Entry 7PF6 (electron microscopy, 4.00 A resolution); this record covers chains E and I of the 11 polymer chains in the assembly.

== Chain E ==
Name: Histone H3.2
Source organism: Homo sapiens
Reference sequence: Q71DI3 (H32_HUMAN); residues 0-135 here correspond to UniProt positions 1-136 (UniProt number = residue number + 1)
Chain sequence (136 residues; row label = number of the first residue in the row; numbering starts at 0):
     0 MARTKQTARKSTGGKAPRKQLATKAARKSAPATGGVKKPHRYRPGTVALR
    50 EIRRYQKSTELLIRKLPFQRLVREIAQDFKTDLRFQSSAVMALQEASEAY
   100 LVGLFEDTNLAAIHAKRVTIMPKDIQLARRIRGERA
Not modelled in the structure: 0-36, 134-135
Differences from the reference sequence: engineered mutation Ala110 (Cys111 in Q71DI3)
Swiss-Prot annotation at these positions:
  - modified residue: Arg2 (Asymmetric dimethylarginine), Thr3 (Phosphothreonine), Lys4 (Allysine), Gln5 (5-glutamyl dopamine), Thr6 (Phosphothreonine), Arg8 (Citrulline), Lys9 (N6,N6,N6-trimethyllysine), Ser10 (ADP-ribosylserine), Thr11 (Phosphothreonine), Lys14 (N6-(2-hydroxyisobutyryl)lysine), Arg17 (Asymmetric dimethylarginine), Lys18 (N6-(2-hydroxyisobutyryl)lysine), Lys23 (N6-(2-hydroxyisobutyryl)lysine), Arg26 (Citrulline), Lys27 (N6,N6,N6-trimethyllysine), Ser28 (ADP-ribosylserine), Lys36 (N6,N6,N6-trimethyllysine), Lys37 (N6-methyllysine), Tyr41 (Phosphotyrosine), Lys56 (N6,N6,N6-trimethyllysine) and 8 more in UniProt
  - lipidation: Lys18 (N6-decanoyllysine)

== Chain I ==
Molecule: 167-nt DNA strand
Source organism: synthetic construct
Sequence (167 nucleotides; row label = number of the first residue in the row):
    11 CACTGGCCGCCTGGAGAATCCCGGTGCCGAGGCCGCTCAATTGGTCGTAG
    61 ACAGCTCTAGCACCGCTTAAACGCACGTACGCGCTGTCCCCCGCGTTTTA
   111 ACCGCCAAGGGGATTACTCCCTAGTCTCCAGGCACGTGTCAGATATATAC
   161 ATCCTGTCATGTAAGTA

== Chain E / chain I interface ==
Pairs across the interface (29; chain E residue first):
  Lys37(E) - DT165(I)  phosphate contact
  Lys37(E) - DG166(I)  salt bridge to the phosphate
  His39(E) - DC164(I)  sugar contact
  Arg40(E) - DC164(I)  sugar contact
  Arg40(E) - DT165(I)  phosphate contact
  Tyr41(E) - DC164(I)  sugar contact
  Arg42(E) - DA89(I)  phosphate contact
  Arg42(E) - DC164(I)  phosphate contact
  Pro43(E) - DT88(I)  sugar contact
  Pro43(E) - DA89(I)  phosphate contact
  Thr45(E) - DC163(I)  phosphate contact
  Thr45(E) - DC164(I)  hydrogen bond to the phosphate
  Arg63(E) - DA80(I)  phosphate contact
  Arg63(E) - DA81(I)  phosphate contact
  Gln68(E) - DC71(I)  phosphate contact
  Arg72(E) - DC71(I)  salt bridge to the phosphate
  Arg83(E) - DC71(I)  hydrogen bond to the sugar
  Phe84(E) - DG70(I)  sugar contact
  Phe84(E) - DC71(I)  hydrogen bond to the phosphate
  Gln85(E) - DG70(I)  sugar contact
  Ser86(E) - DG70(I)  hydrogen bond to the phosphate
  Arg116(E) - DG91(I)  phosphate contact
  Arg116(E) - DC92(I)  salt bridge to the phosphate
  Val117(E) - DC90(I)  phosphate contact
  Val117(E) - DG91(I)  hydrogen bond to the phosphate
  Thr118(E) - DC90(I)  hydrogen bond to the phosphate
  Thr118(E) - DG91(I)  hydrogen bond to the phosphate
  Met120(E) - DG91(I)  phosphate contact
  Met120(E) - DC92(I)  phosphate contact
Interface residues without a listed pair, chain E (19 interface residues in all): Ser87

== Overview ==
The interface between chain E and chain I involves 19 residues on one side and 13 on the other; the contacts
include 7 hydrogen bonds and 3 salt bridges. Polar pairs include Arg83(E)-DC71(I), Thr45(E)-DC164(I) and
Phe84(E)-DC71(I).
Here chain E is Histone H3.2 (Homo sapiens) and chain I is a 167-nt DNA strand (synthetic construct). Entry
7PF6 (Nucleosome 1 of the 4x187 nucleosome array containing H1) was determined by electron microscopy,
deposited together with 7PET, 7PEU, 7PEV, 7PEW, 7PEX, 7PEY and 16 further entries.
